4WU7 - chains A and C of the 3 polymer chains in the assembly; structure by X-ray diffraction, 2.30 A resolution.

[Chain A]
Protein: HLA class I histocompatibility antigen, A-24 alpha chain
Organism: Homo sapiens
Reference sequence: P05534 (1A24_HUMAN); residues 1-274 here correspond to UniProt positions 25-298 (UniProt number = residue number + 24)
Sequence (275 residues; row label = number of the first residue in the row; numbering starts at 0):
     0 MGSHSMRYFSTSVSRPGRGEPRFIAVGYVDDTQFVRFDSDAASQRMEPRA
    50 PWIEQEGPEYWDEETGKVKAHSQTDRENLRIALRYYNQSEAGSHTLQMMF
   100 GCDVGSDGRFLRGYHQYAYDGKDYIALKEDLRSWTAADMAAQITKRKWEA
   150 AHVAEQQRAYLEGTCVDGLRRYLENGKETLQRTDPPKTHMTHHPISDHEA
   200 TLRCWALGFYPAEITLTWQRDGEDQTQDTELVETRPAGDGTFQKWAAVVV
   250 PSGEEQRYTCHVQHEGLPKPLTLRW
Disordered / not traced: 0
Differences from the reference sequence: expression tag (0)
Disulfides: Cys101-Cys164, Cys203-Cys259

[Chain C]
Protein: 8-Mer peptide from Protein Nef
Reference sequence: Q9YYU3 (Q9YYU3_9HIV1); residues 1-8 here correspond to UniProt positions 143-150 (UniProt number = residue number + 142)
Sequence (8 residues; row label = number of the first residue in the row):
     1 RFPLTFGW

[Interface between chain A and chain C]
Residue-residue contacts (38):
  Met5(A) - Arg1(C)
  Tyr7(A) - Arg1(C)  hydrogen bond (side chain-backbone)
  Tyr7(A) - Phe2(C)  hydrophobic
  Tyr7(A) - Pro3(C)
  Met45(A) - Phe2(C)  hydrophobic
  Glu55(A) - Arg1(C)  salt bridge
  Tyr59(A) - Arg1(C)
  Glu63(A) - Arg1(C)
  Glu63(A) - Phe2(C)  hydrogen bond (side chain-backbone)
  Lys66(A) - Arg1(C)
  Lys66(A) - Phe2(C)  hydrogen bond (side chain-backbone)
  Lys66(A) - Leu4(C)
  Val67(A) - Phe2(C)  hydrophobic
  His70(A) - Phe2(C)
  His70(A) - Thr5(C)  hydrogen bond
  Asn77(A) - Gly7(C)
  Asn77(A) - Trp8(C)  hydrogen bond (side chain-backbone)
  Ile80(A) - Trp8(C)
  Tyr84(A) - Trp8(C)  hydrogen bond (side chain-backbone)
  Leu95(A) - Trp8(C)  hydrophobic
  Met97(A) - Thr5(C)
  Phe99(A) - Pro3(C)  hydrophobic
  His114(A) - Leu4(C)
  Tyr116(A) - Thr5(C)
  Tyr116(A) - Trp8(C)  hydrophobic
  Tyr123(A) - Trp8(C)  hydrophobic
  Thr143(A) - Trp8(C)  hydrogen bond (side chain-backbone)
  Lys146(A) - Trp8(C)  hydrogen bond (side chain-backbone)
  Trp147(A) - Phe6(C)
  Trp147(A) - Gly7(C)  hydrogen bond (side chain-backbone)
  Trp147(A) - Trp8(C)
  Val152(A) - Phe6(C)  hydrophobic
  Gln155(A) - Leu4(C)
  Gln156(A) - Leu4(C)  hydrogen bond (side chain-backbone)
  Tyr159(A) - Arg1(C)  hydrogen bond (side chain-backbone)
  Tyr159(A) - Phe2(C)
  Arg170(A) - Arg1(C)
  Tyr171(A) - Arg1(C)  hydrogen bond (side chain-backbone)
Also at the interface, not in a pair above, chain A (31 interface residues in all): Ala24, Thr73, Ala117, Tyr118

[In short]
31 residues of chain A face 8 of chain C across their interface; the contacts include 12 hydrogen bonds and 1
salt bridge. Polar pairs include Glu55(A)-Arg1(C), Tyr7(A)-Arg1(C) and Glu63(A)-Phe2(C).
Chain A is HLA class I histocompatibility antigen, A-24 alpha chain (Homo sapiens) and chain C is an 8-Mer
peptide from Protein Nef; the structure, HLA-A24 in complex with HIV-1 Nef134-8(2F), was determined by X-ray
diffraction.
